Entry 5CGH (X-ray diffraction, 2.50 A resolution); this record covers chains H and Z of the 30 polymer chains in the assembly.

Chain H:
Name: Proteasome subunit beta type-2
Organism: Saccharomyces cerevisiae S288C
Notes: EC 3.4.25.1
Reference sequence: P25043 (PSB2_YEAST); residues 1-232 here correspond to UniProt positions 30-261 (UniProt number = residue number + 29)
Sequence (232 residues; each row starts with the number of its first residue):
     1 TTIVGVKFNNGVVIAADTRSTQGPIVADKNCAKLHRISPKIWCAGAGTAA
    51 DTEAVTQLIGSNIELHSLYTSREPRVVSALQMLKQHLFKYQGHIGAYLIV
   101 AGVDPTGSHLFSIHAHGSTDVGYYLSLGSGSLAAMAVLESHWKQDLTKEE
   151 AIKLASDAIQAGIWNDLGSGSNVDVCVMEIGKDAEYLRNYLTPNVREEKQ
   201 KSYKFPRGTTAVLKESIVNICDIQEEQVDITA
Disordered / not traced: 223-232
Swiss-Prot annotation at these positions:
  - active site: Thr-1 (Nucleophile)

Chain Z:
Name: Proteasome subunit beta type-6
Organism: Saccharomyces cerevisiae S288C
Notes: EC 3.4.25.1
Reference sequence: P23724 (PSB6_YEAST); residues 1-222 here correspond to UniProt positions 20-241 (UniProt number = residue number + 19)
Sequence (222 residues; numbered 1 to 222; the number before each row is that of its first residue):
     1 QFNPYGDNGGTILGIAGEDFAVLAGDTRNITDYSINSRYEPKVFDCGDNI
    51 VMSANGFAADGDALVKRFKNSVKWYHFDHNDKKLSINSAARNIQHLLYGK
   101 RFFPYYVHTIIAGLDEDGKGAVYSFDPVGSYEREQCRAGGAAASLIMPFL
   151 DNQVNFKNQYEPGTNGKVKKPLKYLSVEEVIKLVRDSFTSATERHIQVGD
   201 GLEILIVTKDGVRKEFYELKRD

Interface between chain H and chain Z:
Contacting residue pairs (56; chain H residue first):
  Arg-19(H) with Ile-196(Z); Asp-222(Z), salt bridge
  Pro-24(H) with Arg-194(Z); His-195(Z); Ile-196(Z), hydrogen bond (backbone-backbone)
  Ile-25(H) with Leu-145(Z), hydrophobic; Arg-194(Z); His-195(Z)
  Val-26(H) with Glu-193(Z); Arg-194(Z), hydrogen bond (backbone-side chain); Ile-196(Z), hydrophobic
  Ala-27(H) with Arg-194(Z), hydrogen bond (backbone-side chain)
  Lys-29(H) with Glu-193(Z), salt bridge; Arg-194(Z)
  Ile-163(H) with Asp-222(Z)
  Trp-164(H) with Ile-35(Z); Arg-38(Z), hydrogen bond (backbone-side chain); Arg-221(Z); Asp-222(Z)
  Asn-165(H) with Tyr-33(Z); Arg-38(Z)
  Asp-166(H) with Tyr-33(Z); Asp-222(Z)
  Leu-167(H) with Arg-28(Z); Ile-30(Z), hydrophobic; Asp-32(Z); Tyr-33(Z), hydrogen bond (backbone-backbone); Ile-35(Z), hydrophobic; Ile-196(Z)
  Gly-168(H) with Tyr-33(Z)
  Ser-169(H) with Asp-222(Z)
  Gly-170(H) with Asp-222(Z)
  Ser-171(H) with Asp-222(Z), hydrogen bond (backbone-side chain)
  Asn-194(H) with Lys-220(Z), hydrogen bond (backbone-side chain); Asp-222(Z)
  Arg-196(H) with Thr-189(Z), hydrogen bond; Ser-190(Z), hydrogen bond; Glu-193(Z)
  Glu-197(H) with Arg-185(Z), salt bridge
  Lys-199(H) with Asp-186(Z)
  Gln-200(H) with Arg-185(Z); Asp-186(Z), hydrogen bond (backbone-side chain)
  Lys-201(H) with Glu-179(Z); Asp-186(Z), hydrogen bond (backbone-side chain)
  Tyr-203(H) with Phe-149(Z); Gln-153(Z); Leu-183(Z); Asp-186(Z), hydrogen bond
  Phe-205(H) with Asn-152(Z); Gln-159(Z)
  Arg-207(H) with Pro-162(Z)
  Gly-208(H) with Pro-162(Z)
  Thr-209(H) with Gln-159(Z); Tyr-160(Z), hydrogen bond (backbone-backbone)
  Ala-211(H) with Tyr-160(Z), hydrophobic; Gly-166(Z)
Also at the interface, not in a pair above, chain H (33 interface residues in all): Thr-21, Gly-23, Asp-28, Ser-129, Val-195, Pro-206
Also at the interface, not in a pair above, chain Z (32 interface residues in all): Ser-34, Asn-158, Lys-182, Gln-197, Glu-218

Summary:
33 residues of chain H face 32 of chain Z across their interface; the contacts include 13 hydrogen bonds and 3
salt bridges. Among the polar pairs are Arg-19(H)/Asp-222(Z), Lys-29(H)/Glu-193(Z) and Glu-197(H)/Arg-185(Z).
Curated annotation (UniProt) lists active-site residue Thr-1(H) on chain H.
Chain H is Proteasome subunit beta type-2 and chain Z is Proteasome subunit beta type-6, both from
Saccharomyces cerevisiae S288C; the structure, Yeast 20S proteasome beta5-G48C mutant in complex with
alpha-chloroacetamide 5, was determined by X-ray diffraction (same publication as 5CGF, 5CGG and 5CGI).
